PDB entry 5IN7 | X-ray diffraction, 2.48 A resolution | chain A

Chain A:
Protein: Neuronal migration protein doublecortin
From: Homo sapiens
Notes: fragment: n-terminal domain
UniProt: O43602 (DCX_HUMAN); numbering as in UniProt (aligned over 127-231)
Amino-acid sequence (105 residues; row label = number of the first residue in the row):
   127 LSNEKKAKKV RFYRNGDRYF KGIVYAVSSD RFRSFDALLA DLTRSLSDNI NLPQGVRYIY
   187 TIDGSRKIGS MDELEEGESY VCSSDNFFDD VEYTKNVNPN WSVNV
Disordered / not traced: 127-131
Construct notes: engineered mutation D215 (Lys in O43602), D216 (Lys in O43602)
Curated features (UniProtKB/Swiss-Prot):
  - natural variant: L178 (R178L: In SBHX; this construct carries the variant), R192 (R192W: In LISX1 and SBHX), S196 (R196S: In epilepsy; this construct carries the variant), V223 (G223V: In SBHX; this construct carries the variant)
What the authors report for this chain:
  - contacts within the chain: R137-W227, V150-W227

In short:
From the paper: contacts within the chain involving W227, R137 and V150.
Chain A is Neuronal migration protein doublecortin (Homo sapiens); the structure, X-ray structure of the
N-terminal domain of human doublecortin, was determined by X-ray diffraction together with 5IKC, 5IO9 and 5IOI
from the same study.
